3TMM - chains A and C of the 3 polymer chains in the assembly; structure by X-ray diffraction, 2.50 A resolution.

== Chain A ==
Protein: Transcription factor A, mitochondrial
Source organism: Homo sapiens
UniProt: Q00059 (TFAM_HUMAN); residues 1-204 here correspond to UniProt positions 43-246 (UniProt number = residue number + 42)
Sequence (238 residues; numbered -33 to 204; the number before each row is that of its first residue; numbers below 1 keep their minus sign (Mse-33 is residue -33)):
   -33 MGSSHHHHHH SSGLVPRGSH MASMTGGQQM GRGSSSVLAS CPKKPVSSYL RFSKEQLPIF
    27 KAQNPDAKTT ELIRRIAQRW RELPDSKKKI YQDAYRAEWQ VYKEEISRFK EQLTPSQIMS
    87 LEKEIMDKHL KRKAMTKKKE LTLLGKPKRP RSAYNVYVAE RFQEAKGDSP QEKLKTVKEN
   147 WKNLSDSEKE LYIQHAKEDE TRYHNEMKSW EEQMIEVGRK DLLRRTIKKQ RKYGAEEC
Unresolved in the structure: -33 to 0, 196-204
Construct notes: expression tag (-33 to 0)
Modified residues: Mse-33, Mse-13, Mse-10, Mse-4 (selenomethionine); Mse85, Mse92, Mse101, Mse173, Mse180 (selenomethionine; parent Met)
Swiss-Prot annotation at these positions:
  - DNA-binding region: Pro8 to Lys76 (HMG box 1), Pro113 to Glu177 (HMG box 2)
  - site (Intercalates between bases and promotes DNA bending): Leu16, Leu140
  - modified residue: Ser13 (Phosphoserine), Ser14 (Phosphoserine), Ser19 (Phosphoserine), Thr80 (Phosphothreonine), Ser118 (Phosphoserine), Ser151 (Phosphoserine), Ser153 (Phosphoserine)
What the authors report for this chain:
  - binding site for the 28-nt DNA strand (chain C): Leu16, Ser19, Thr35, His95, Arg98, Arg115, Tyr120, Gln137
  - binding site for the 28-nt DNA strand: Ser13, Tyr15, Ser19, Ile39, Lys97, Lys104, Lys105, Asn121, Pro136
  - conformationally variable residues: Pro136
  - mutagenesis - T35A, Y120A: unchanged binding to DNA

== Chain C ==
Molecule: 28-nt DNA strand
Sequence (28 nucleotides; row label = number of the first residue in the row):
     1 ACTTTTAACA GTCACCCCCC AACTAACA

== Chain A / chain C interface ==
Residue-residue contacts - 44 pairs, chain A then chain C:
  Lys9(A) - DA8(C)  phosphate contact
  Lys9(A) - DC9(C)  salt bridge to the phosphate
  Lys10(A) - DA7(C)  sugar contact
  Lys10(A) - DA8(C)  sugar contact
  Val12(A) - DC9(C)  sugar contact
  Leu16(A) - DA8(C)  base contact
  Leu16(A) - DC9(C)  base contact
  Lys20(A) - DC9(C)  phosphate contact
  Lys20(A) - DA10(C)  phosphate contact
  Leu23(A) - DA10(C)  sugar contact
  Lys27(A) - DG11(C)  phosphate contact
  Lys27(A) - DT12(C)  salt bridge to the phosphate
  Thr35(A) - DG11(C)  hydrogen bond to the sugar
  His95(A) - DA7(C)  salt bridge to the phosphate
  Arg98(A) - DA7(C)  salt bridge to the phosphate
  Mse101(A) - DC16(C)  phosphate contact
  Mse101(A) - DC17(C)  sugar contact
  Lys104(A) - DC16(C)  phosphate contact
  Lys104(A) - DC17(C)  phosphate contact
  Lys105(A) - DC16(C)  phosphate contact
  Thr108(A) - DC16(C)  hydrogen bond to the phosphate
  Arg115(A) - DT24(C)  hydrogen bond to the base
  Arg115(A) - DA25(C)  sugar contact
  Ser118(A) - DC23(C)  phosphate contact
  Ser118(A) - DT24(C)  sugar contact
  Tyr120(A) - DA21(C)  base contact
  Tyr120(A) - DA22(C)  sugar contact
  Tyr120(A) - DC23(C)  sugar contact
  Gln137(A) - DC19(C)  hydrogen bond to the base
  Gln137(A) - DC20(C)  base contact
  Leu140(A) - DC20(C)  base contact
  Leu140(A) - DA21(C)  base contact
  Lys144(A) - DA21(C)  phosphate contact
  Lys144(A) - DA22(C)  sugar contact
  Trp147(A) - DA22(C)  phosphate contact
  Trp147(A) - DC23(C)  hydrogen bond to the phosphate
  Glu166(A) - DA25(C)  phosphate contact
  Tyr169(A) - DA25(C)  phosphate contact
  Tyr169(A) - DA26(C)  hydrogen bond to the phosphate
  Arg190(A) - DA26(C)  salt bridge to the phosphate
  Arg190(A) - DC27(C)  phosphate contact
  Arg191(A) - DC27(C)  hydrogen bond to the phosphate
  Thr192(A) - DA26(C)  sugar contact
  Thr192(A) - DC27(C)  hydrogen bond to the phosphate
Also at the interface, not in a pair above, chain A (38 interface residues in all): Ser13, Ser19, Thr36, Ile39, Lys97, Pro116, Asn121, Pro136, Lys148, Leu189, Ile193, Lys194
Also at the interface, not in a pair above, chain C (18 interface residues in all): DC15

== Summary ==
38 residues of chain A and 18 residues of chain C are in contact; the contacts include 8 hydrogen bonds and 5
salt bridges. Polar pairs include Arg115(A)-DT24(C), Gln137(A)-DC19(C) and Thr35(A)-DG11(C). The paper reports
a binding site for the 28-nt DNA strand at Ser13(A), Tyr15(A) and Ser19(A) among others; T35A and Y120A of
chain A leave binding to DNA unchanged.
Chain A is Transcription factor A, mitochondrial (Homo sapiens) and chain C is a 28-nt DNA strand; the
structure, TFAM imposes a U-turn on mitochondrial DNA, was determined by X-ray diffraction.
